Entry 8AT3 (electron microscopy, 33.00 A resolution (very low resolution: no residue pairs are listed; an interface is given only as per-side residue counts)); this record covers chains F and G of the 8 polymer chains in the assembly.

[Chain F]
Protein: HAUS augmin like complex subunit 6 L homeolog
Source organism: Xenopus laevis
UniProt: A0JPI0 (A0JPI0_XENLA); residues 1-978 here = UniProt positions 1-978
Chain sequence (978 residues; each row starts with the number of its first residue):
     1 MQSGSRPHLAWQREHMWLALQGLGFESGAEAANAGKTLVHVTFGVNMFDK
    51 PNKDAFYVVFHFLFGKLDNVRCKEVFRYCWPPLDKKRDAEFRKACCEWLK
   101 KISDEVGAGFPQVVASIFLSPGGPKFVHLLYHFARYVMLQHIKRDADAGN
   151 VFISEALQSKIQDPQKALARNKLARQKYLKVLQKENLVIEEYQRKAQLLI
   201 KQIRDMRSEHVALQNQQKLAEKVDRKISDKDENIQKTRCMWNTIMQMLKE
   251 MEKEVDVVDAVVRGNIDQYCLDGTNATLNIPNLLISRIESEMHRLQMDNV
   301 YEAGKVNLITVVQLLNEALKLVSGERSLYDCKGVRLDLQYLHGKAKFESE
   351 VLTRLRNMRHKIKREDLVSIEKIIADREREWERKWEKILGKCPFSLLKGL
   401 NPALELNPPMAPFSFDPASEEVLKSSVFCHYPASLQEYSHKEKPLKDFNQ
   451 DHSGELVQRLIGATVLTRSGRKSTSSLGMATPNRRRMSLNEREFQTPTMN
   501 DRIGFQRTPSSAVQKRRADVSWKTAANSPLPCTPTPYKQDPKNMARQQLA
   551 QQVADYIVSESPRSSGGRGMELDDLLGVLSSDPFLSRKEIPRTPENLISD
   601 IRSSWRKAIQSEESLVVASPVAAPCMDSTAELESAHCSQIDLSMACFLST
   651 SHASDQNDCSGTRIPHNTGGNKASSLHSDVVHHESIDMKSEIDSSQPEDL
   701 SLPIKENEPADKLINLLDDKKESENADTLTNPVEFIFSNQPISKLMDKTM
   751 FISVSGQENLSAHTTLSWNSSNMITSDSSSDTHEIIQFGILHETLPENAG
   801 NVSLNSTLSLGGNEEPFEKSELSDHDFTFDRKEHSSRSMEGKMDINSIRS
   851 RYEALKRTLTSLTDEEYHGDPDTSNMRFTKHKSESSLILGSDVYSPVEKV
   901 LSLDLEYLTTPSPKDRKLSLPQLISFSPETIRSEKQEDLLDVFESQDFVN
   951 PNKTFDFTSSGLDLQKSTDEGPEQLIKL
Disordered / not traced: 264-274, 399-978

[Chain G]
Protein: HAUS augmin like complex subunit 7 S homeolog
Source organism: Xenopus laevis
UniProt: B1H1T5 (B1H1T5_XENLA); numbering as in UniProt (aligned over 1-348)
Chain sequence (348 residues; each row starts with the number of its first residue):
     1 MTGGKELGAAVELYERLQMLSCPCLEGVYLTDPQSIYELLCTPSSHRLDI
    51 LQWLCSRIYPPVQEQLSSLKESQTDTKVKEIAKLCFDLMLCHFDDLDLIR
   101 GHASPFKQISFIGQLLDVIQYPDTISSNVILESLSHSTEKNVVTCIRENE
   151 ELLKELFSSPHFQATLSPECNPWPADFKPLLNAEESLQKRATQSSKGKDM
   201 SNSVEALLEISSSLKALKEECVDLCSSVTDGDKVIQSLRLALTDFHQLTI
   251 AFNQIYANEFQEHCGHPAPHMSPMGPFFQFVHQSLSTCFKELESIAQFTE
   301 TSENIVDVVRERHQSKEKWAGSTISTLCEKMKELRQSYEAFQQSSLQD
Disordered / not traced: 262-270

[Chain F / chain G interface]
At this resolution (33 A) residue pairs are not listed: 51 residues of chain F and 52 of chain G lie at the interface.

[Overview]
The interface between chain F and chain G involves 51 residues on one side and 52 on the other.
Here chain F is HAUS augmin like complex subunit 6 L homeolog and chain G is HAUS augmin like complex subunit
7 S homeolog, both from Xenopus laevis. Entry 8AT3 (Structure of the augmin holocomplex in open conformation)
was determined by electron microscopy together with 8AT2 and 8AT4 from the same study.
